9ERR - chains S and T of the 4 polymer chains in the assembly; structure by X-ray diffraction, 1.40 A resolution.

Chain S (and T):
Protein: Hydrogenase-2 small chain
From: Escherichia coli
Notes: EC 1.12.99.6; chain T of this document is another copy of the same molecule, construct and numbering; everything in this record applies to it too
UniProt: P69741 (MBHT_ECOLI); residues 2-293 here correspond to UniProt positions 39-330 (UniProt number = residue number + 37)
Amino-acid sequence (298 residues; each row starts with the number of its first residue):
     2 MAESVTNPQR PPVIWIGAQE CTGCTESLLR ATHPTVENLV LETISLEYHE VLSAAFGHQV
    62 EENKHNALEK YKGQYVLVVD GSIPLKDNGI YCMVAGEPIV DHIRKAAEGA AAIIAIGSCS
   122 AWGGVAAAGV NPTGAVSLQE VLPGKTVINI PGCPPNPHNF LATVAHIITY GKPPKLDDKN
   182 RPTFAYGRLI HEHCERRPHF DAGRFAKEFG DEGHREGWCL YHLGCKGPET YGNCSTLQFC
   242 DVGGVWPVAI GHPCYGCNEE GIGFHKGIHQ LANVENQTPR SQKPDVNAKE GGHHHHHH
Not modelled in the structure: 2-7, 277-299
Construct notes: expression tag (294-299)
Curated features (UniProtKB/Swiss-Prot):
  - binding site ([4Fe-4S] cluster): Cys22, Cys25, Cys120, Cys154, His192, Cys195, Cys220, Cys226
  - binding site ([3Fe-4S] cluster): Cys235, Cys255, Cys258
Bound ions: 4Fe-4S cluster Fe site 1: Cys22, Cys25, Cys120, Cys154; 4Fe-4S cluster Fe site 2: His192, Cys195, Cys220, Cys226; 3Fe-4S cluster Fe: Cys235, Cys255, Cys258
Small-molecule neighbours:
  - 3Fe-4S cluster (F3S): Ile191, Thr231, Cys235, Phe240, Trp247, Pro248, Cys255, Tyr256, Gly257, Cys258, Asn259
  - 4Fe-4S cluster (SF4), molecule 1: Glu21, Cys22, Gly24, Cys25, Gly82, Gly118, Ser119, Cys120, Val126, Gly153, Cys154, Pro155
  - 4Fe-4S cluster (SF4), molecule 2: Ile191, His192, Cys195, Arg197, Arg198, Phe201, Cys220, Leu221, Tyr222, Cys226, Gly228, Pro229, Val249

Interface between chain S and chain T:
Residue-residue contacts - 40 pairs, chain S then chain T:
  Arg189(S) with His200(T); Glu217(T), salt bridge; Trp219(T)
  His192(S) with Pro199(T)
  Glu193(S) with Pro199(T); His200(T), hydrogen bond (backbone-side chain); Arg205(T), salt bridge
  His194(S) with Glu196(T); Arg197(T); Pro199(T); His200(T), hydrogen bond; Gly218(T)
  Cys195(S) with Cys195(T); Glu196(T); Pro199(T)
  Glu196(S) with His194(T); Cys195(T); Glu196(T)
  Arg197(S) with His194(T)
  Arg198(S) with Arg198(T); Pro199(T); Asp202(T), salt bridge
  Pro199(S) with His192(T); Glu193(T); His194(T); Cys195(T); Arg198(T)
  His200(S) with Arg189(T), hydrogen bond; Glu193(T), hydrogen bond (side chain-backbone); His194(T), hydrogen bond
  Asp202(S) with Arg198(T), salt bridge; Asp202(T)
  Arg205(S) with Glu193(T), salt bridge
  Glu217(S) with Arg189(T), hydrogen bond (backbone-side chain)
  Gly218(S) with His194(T)
  Trp219(S) with Arg189(T)
  Asp242(S) with Asp242(T); Val243(T)
  Val243(S) with Asp242(T)
  Gly244(S) with Gly244(T)
Other interface residues (no listed pair), chain S (20 interface residues in all): Thr237, Gly245
Other interface residues (no listed pair), chain T (20 interface residues in all): Thr237, Gly245

In short:
The chain S/chain T interface involves 20 residues from each chain; the contacts include 6 hydrogen bonds and
5 salt bridges. Among the polar pairs are Arg189(S)-Glu217(T), Glu193(S)-Arg205(T) and Arg198(S)-Asp202(T).
Chain S binds 4Fe-4S cluster and 3Fe-4S cluster.
Both chains are Hydrogenase-2 small chain (Escherichia coli). Entry 9ERR (Hydrogenase-2 Ni-SCO state) was
determined by X-ray diffraction.
